PDB entry 7EHU | X-ray diffraction, 1.20 A resolution | chain A

# Chain A
Protein: Chitin oligosaccharide binding protein NagB2
From: Paenibacillus sp. FPU-7
Sequence (440 residues; each row starts with the number of its first residue):
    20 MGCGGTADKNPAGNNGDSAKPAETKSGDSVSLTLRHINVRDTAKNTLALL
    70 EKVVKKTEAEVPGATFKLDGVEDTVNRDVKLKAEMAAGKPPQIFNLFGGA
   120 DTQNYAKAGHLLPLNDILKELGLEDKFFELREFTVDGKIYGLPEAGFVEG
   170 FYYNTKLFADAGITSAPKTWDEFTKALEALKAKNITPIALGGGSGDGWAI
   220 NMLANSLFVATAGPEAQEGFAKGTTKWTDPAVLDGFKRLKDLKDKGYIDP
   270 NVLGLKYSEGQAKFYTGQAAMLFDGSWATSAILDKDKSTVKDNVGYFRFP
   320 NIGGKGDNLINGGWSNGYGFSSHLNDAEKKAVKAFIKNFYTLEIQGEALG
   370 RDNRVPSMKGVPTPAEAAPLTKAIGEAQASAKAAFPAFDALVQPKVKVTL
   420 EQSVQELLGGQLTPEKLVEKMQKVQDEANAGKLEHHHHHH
Disordered / not traced: 20-45, 451-459
Reported in the primary citation:
  - conformationally variable residues (loop rearrangement, side-chain flip): Ser299 to Asp305, Gly365 to Val374
  - binding site for N-acetylglucosamine: Asn57, Arg59, Thr65, Glu163, Tyr276, Gln280, Trp296, Ser299, Asp371

# Overview
From the paper: a binding site for N-acetylglucosamine at Asn57, Arg59 and Thr65 among others; conformational
variability at Ser299 and Gly365.
Chain A is Chitin oligosaccharide binding protein NagB2 (Paenibacillus sp. FPU-7); the structure, Chitin
oligosaccharide binding protein, was determined by X-ray diffraction together with 7EHO, 7EHP and 7EHQ from
the same study.
